PDB entry 3I8R | X-ray diffraction, 1.50 A resolution | chain A

== Chain A ==
Molecule: Heme oxygenase
Source organism: Corynebacterium diphtheriae
Reference sequence: Q54AI1 (Q54AI1_CORDI); residues 1-215 here = UniProt positions 1-215
Amino-acid sequence (215 residues; each row starts with the number of its first residue):
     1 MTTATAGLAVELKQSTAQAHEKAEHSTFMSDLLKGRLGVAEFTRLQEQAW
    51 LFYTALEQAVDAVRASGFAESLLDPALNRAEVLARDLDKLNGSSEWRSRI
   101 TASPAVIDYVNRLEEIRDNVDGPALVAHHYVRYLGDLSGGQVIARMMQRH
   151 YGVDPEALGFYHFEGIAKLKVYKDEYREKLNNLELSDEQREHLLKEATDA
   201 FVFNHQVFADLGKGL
Disordered / not traced: 1-6, 214-215
Bound ions: heme Fe: His20 (together with (2S,3S)-1,4-dimercaptobutane-2,3-diol)
Residues lining bound ligands:
  - (2S,3S)-1,4-dimercaptobutane-2,3-diol (DTV): His20, Met29, Arg132, Gly135, Asp136, Gly139, Gly140, Ile143, Phe160, Tyr161, Phe208
  - heme (HEM): Lys13, His20, Ala23, Glu24, Met29, Leu33, Tyr130, Val131, Leu134, Gly135, Ser138, Gly139, Val142, Ile143, Arg177, Phe201, Asn204, His205, Phe208

== In short ==
Ligands of chain A: heme and (2S,3S)-1,4-dimercaptobutane-2,3-diol.
Chain A is Heme oxygenase (Corynebacterium diphtheriae); the structure, Crystal structure of the heme
oxygenase from Corynebacterium diphtheriae (HmuO) in complex with heme binding ditiothreitol ..., was
determined by X-ray diffraction (same publication as 3I9T and 3I9U).
